Entry 5JMN (X-ray diffraction, 2.50 A resolution); this record covers chains A and D of the 5 polymer chains in the assembly.

== Chain A ==
Protein: Multidrug efflux pump subunit AcrB
Organism: Escherichia coli (strain K12)
UniProtKB: P31224 (ACRB_ECOLI); numbering as in UniProt (aligned over 1-1049)
Sequence (1057 residues; each row starts with the number of its first residue):
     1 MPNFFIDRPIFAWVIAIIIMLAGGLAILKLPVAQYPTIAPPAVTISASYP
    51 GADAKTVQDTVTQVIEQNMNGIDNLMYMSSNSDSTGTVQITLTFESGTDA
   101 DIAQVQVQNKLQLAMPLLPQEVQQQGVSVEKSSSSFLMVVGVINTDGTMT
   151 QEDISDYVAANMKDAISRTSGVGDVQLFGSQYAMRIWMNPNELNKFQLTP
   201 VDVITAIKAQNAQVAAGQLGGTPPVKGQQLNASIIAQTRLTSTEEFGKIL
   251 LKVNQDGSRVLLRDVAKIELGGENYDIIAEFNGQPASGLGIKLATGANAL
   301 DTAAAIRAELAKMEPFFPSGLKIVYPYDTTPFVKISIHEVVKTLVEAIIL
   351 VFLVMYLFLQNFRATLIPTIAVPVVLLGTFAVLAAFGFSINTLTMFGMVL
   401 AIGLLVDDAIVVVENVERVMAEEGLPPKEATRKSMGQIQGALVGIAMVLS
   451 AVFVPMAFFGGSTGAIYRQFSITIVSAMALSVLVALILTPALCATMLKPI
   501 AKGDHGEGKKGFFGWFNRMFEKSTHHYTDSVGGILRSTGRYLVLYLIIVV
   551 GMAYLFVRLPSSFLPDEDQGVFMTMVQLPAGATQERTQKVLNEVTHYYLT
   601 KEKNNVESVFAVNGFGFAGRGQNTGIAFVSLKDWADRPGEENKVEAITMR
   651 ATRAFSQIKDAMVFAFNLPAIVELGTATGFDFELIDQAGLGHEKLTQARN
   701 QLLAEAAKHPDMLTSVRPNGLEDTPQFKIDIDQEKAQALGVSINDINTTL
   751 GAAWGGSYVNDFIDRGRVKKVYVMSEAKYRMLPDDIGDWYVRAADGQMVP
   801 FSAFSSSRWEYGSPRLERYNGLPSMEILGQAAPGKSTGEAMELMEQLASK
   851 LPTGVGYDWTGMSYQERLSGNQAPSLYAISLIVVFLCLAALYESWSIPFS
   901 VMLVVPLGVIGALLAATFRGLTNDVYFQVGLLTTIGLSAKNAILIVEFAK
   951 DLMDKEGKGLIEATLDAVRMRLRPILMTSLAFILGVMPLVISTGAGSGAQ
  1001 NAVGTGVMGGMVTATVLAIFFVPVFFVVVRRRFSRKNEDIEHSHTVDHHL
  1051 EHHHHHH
Unresolved in the structure: 1035-1057
Differences from the reference sequence: expression tag (1050-1057)
Small-molecule neighbours:
  - ETE (2-{2-[2-2-(methoxy-ethoxy)-ethoxy]-ethoxy}-ethanol), molecule 1: Ala-384, Ala-385, Phe-386, Gly-387
  - ETE, molecule 2: Gly-957, Gly-959, Leu-960, Ile-961, Arg-1031
  - fusidic acid (FUA): Gly-24, Ile-27, Leu-28, Lys-334, Ile-337, His-338, Val-341, Lys-342
UniProt features mapped onto this chain:
  - mutagenesis: His-526 (H526Y: Partially restores chloramphenicol resistance to an AcrZ G30R mutant)
Reported in the primary citation:
  - binding site for fusidic acid: Ile-27, Lys-334, Ile-337, His-338, Val-341
  - binding site for dodecyl-beta-D-maltoside: Leu-28, Asn-298, Asp-301, Lys-334
  - mutagenesis - I337A, H338A, H338R, V341A, D407N: unchanged expression
  - mutagenesis - D407N: decreased growth
  - mutagenesis - H338A, H338R, V341A: unchanged growth in response to fusidic acid
  - mutagenesis - I337A: decreased growth in response to all four beta-lactam substrates
  - mutagenesis - I337A: unchanged growth in response to erythromycin
  - mutagenesis - V341A: decreased growth in response to chloramphenicol
  - mutagenesis - I337A: unchanged growth in response to other tested substrates
  - mutagenesis - V341A: decreased growth in response to oxacillin, cloxacillin, or piperacillin

== Chain D ==
Protein: DARPin
Organism: synthetic construct
Notes: antibody fragment or engineered binder
Sequence (169 residues; row label = number of the first residue in the row):
     1 MRGSHHHHHHGSDLGKKLLEAARAGRDDEVRILMANGADVNAADVVGWTP
    51 LHLAAYWGHLEIVEVLLKNGADVNAYDTLGSTPLHLAAHFGHLEIVEVLL
   101 KNGADVNAKDDNGITPLHLAANRGHLEIVEVLLKYGADVNAQDKFGKTAF
   151 DISINNGNEDLAEILQKLN
Unresolved in the structure: 1-10, 169

== Chain A / chain D interface ==
Contacting residue pairs (11):
  Leu-230(A) with Val-45(D), hydrophobic
  Glu-244(A) with Asn-156(D)
  Lys-248(A) with Asn-155(D); Asn-156(D), hydrogen bond
  Arg-259(A) with Lys-147(D); Asn-155(D)
  Leu-261(A) with Asn-155(D)
  Arg-263(A) with Ile-154(D), hydrogen bond (side chain-backbone); Asn-155(D), hydrogen bond (side chain-backbone); Asn-156(D); Gly-157(D)
Also at the interface, not in a pair above, chain A (7 interface residues in all): Gln-229
Also at the interface, not in a pair above, chain D (7 interface residues in all): Val-46

== In short ==
The chain A/chain D interface involves 7 residues from each chain, with 3 hydrogen bonds. Polar contacts
include Lys-248(A)/Asn-156(D), Arg-263(A)/Ile-154(D) and Arg-263(A)/Asn-155(D). The paper reports a binding
site for fusidic acid at Ile-27(A), Lys-334(A) and Ile-337(A) among others; D407N of chain A reduces growth; 5
substitutions were tested in all.
Chain A is Multidrug efflux pump subunit AcrB (Escherichia coli (strain K12)) and chain D is DARPin (synthetic
construct); the structure, Fusidic acid bound AcrB, was determined by X-ray diffraction.
